PDB entry 3LYM | X-ray diffraction, 2.00 A resolution | chain A

== Chain A ==
Name: Hen egg white lysozyme
Source organism: Gallus gallus
Notes: EC 3.2.1.17
UniProt: P00698 (LYSC_CHICK); residues 1-129 here correspond to UniProt positions 19-147 (UniProt number = residue number + 18)
Chain sequence (129 residues; row label = number of the first residue in the row):
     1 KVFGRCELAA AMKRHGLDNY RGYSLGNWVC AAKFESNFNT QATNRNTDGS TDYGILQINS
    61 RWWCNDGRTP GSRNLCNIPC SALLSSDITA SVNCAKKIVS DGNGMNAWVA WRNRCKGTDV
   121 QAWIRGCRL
Disulfide bonds: Cys6-Cys127, Cys30-Cys115, Cys64-Cys80, Cys76-Cys94
Curated features (UniProtKB/Swiss-Prot):
  - active site: Glu35, Asp52
  - binding site (substrate): Asp101

== Overview ==
UniProt lists active-site residues Glu35 and Asp52 and substrate-binding residue Asp101.
Chain A is Hen egg white lysozyme (Gallus gallus); the structure, Crystal structure of hen egg-white lysozyme
at a hydrostatic pressure of 1000 atmospheres, was determined by X-ray diffraction, deposited together with
2LYM.
